Entry 5M0R (electron microscopy, 8.20 A resolution (very low resolution: no residue pairs are listed; an interface is given only as per-side residue counts)); this record covers chains F and S of the 22 polymer chains in the assembly.

== Chain F ==
Name: integrase
From: Maedi visna virus (strain KV1772)
Notes: EC 3.4.23.-, 2.7.7.49, 3.1.26.13, 3.1.13.2, 3.6.1.23, 2.7.7.-, 3.1.-.-
UniProtKB: P35956 (POL_VILVK); residues 1-281 here correspond to UniProt positions 821-1101 (UniProt number = residue number + 820)
Amino-acid sequence (281 residues; numbered 1 to 281; the number before each row is that of its first residue):
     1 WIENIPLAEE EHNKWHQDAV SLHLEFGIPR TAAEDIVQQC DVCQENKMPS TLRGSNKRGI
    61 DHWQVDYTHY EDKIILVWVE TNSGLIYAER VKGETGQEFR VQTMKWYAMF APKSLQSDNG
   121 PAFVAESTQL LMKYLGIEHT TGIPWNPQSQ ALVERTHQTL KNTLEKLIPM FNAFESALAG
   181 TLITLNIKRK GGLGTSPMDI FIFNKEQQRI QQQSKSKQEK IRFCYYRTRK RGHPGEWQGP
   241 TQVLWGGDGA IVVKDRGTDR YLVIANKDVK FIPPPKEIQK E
Not modelled in the structure: 1-3, 48-56, 279-281

== Chain S ==
Molecule: vDNA, non-transfered strand
Sequence (21 nucleotides; numbered 1 to 21; the number before each row is that of its first residue):
     1 GCTGCGAGAT CCGCTCCGGT G

== Chain F / chain S interface ==
At this resolution (8 A) residue pairs are not listed: 7 residues of chain F and 4 of chain S lie at the interface.

== In short ==
The interface between chain F and chain S involves 7 residues on one side and 4 on the other.
Chain F is integrase (Maedi visna virus (strain KV1772)) and chain S is vDNA, non-transfered strand; the
structure, Cryo-EM reconstruction of the maedi-visna virus (MVV) strand transfer complex, was determined by
electron microscopy (same publication as 7ZPP and 5T3A).
